5W66 - chains Q and S of the 20 polymer chains in the assembly; structure by electron microscopy, 3.90 A resolution.

# Chain Q
Name: RNA polymerase I-specific transcription initiation factor RRN11
From: Saccharomyces cerevisiae (strain ATCC 204508 / S288c)
UniProt: Q04712 (RRN11_YEAST); residue numbers follow UniProt; this construct covers 1-507
Sequence (507 residues; numbered 1 to 507; the number before each row is that of its first residue):
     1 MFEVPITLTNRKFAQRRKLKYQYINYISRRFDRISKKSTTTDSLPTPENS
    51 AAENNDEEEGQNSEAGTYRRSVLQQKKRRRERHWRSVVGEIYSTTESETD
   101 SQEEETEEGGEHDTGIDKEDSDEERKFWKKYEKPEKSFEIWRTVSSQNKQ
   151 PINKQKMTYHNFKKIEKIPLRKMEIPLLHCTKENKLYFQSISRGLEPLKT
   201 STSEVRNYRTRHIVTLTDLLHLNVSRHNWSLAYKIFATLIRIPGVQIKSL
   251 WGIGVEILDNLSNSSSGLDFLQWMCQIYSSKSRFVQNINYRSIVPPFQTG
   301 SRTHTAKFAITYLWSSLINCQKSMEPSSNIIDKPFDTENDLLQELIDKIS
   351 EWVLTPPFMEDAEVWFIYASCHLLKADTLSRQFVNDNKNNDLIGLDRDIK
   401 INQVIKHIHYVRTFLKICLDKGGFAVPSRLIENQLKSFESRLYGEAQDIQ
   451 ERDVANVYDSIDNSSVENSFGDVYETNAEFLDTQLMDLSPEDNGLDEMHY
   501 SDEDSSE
Not modelled in the structure: 37-120, 327-336, 444-507

# Chain S
Molecule: non-template strand DNA
Sequence (54 nucleotides; row label = number of the first residue in the row):
     1 CAAGTGTGAGGAAAAGTAGTTGGGTTTTTTTTTTTTTTTTTGCAGTTGAA
    51 GACA
Not modelled in the structure: 30-38

# Interface between chain Q and chain S
Pairs across the interface (13; chain Q residue first):
  Arg11(Q) with DA12(S), phosphate contact
  Arg125(Q) with DG19(S), hydrogen bond to the phosphate
  Cys180(Q) with DG10(S), phosphate contact
  Thr181(Q) with DG10(S), phosphate contact; DG11(S), phosphate contact
  Lys182(Q) with DG10(S), hydrogen bond to the phosphate
  Glu183(Q) with DG11(S), phosphate contact
  Arg206(Q) with DG11(S), hydrogen bond to the phosphate; DA12(S), salt bridge to the phosphate
  Asn207(Q) with DA12(S), phosphate contact; DA13(S), hydrogen bond to the phosphate
  Asn287(Q) with DT20(S), phosphate contact; DT21(S), phosphate contact
Interface residues without a listed pair, chain Q (10 interface residues in all): Thr9
Interface residues without a listed pair, chain S (8 interface residues in all): DA9

# In short
The interface between chain Q and chain S involves 10 residues on one side and 8 on the other, with 4 hydrogen
bonds and 1 salt bridge. Among the polar pairs are Arg125(Q)-DG19(S), Lys182(Q)-DG10(S) and Arg206(Q)-DG11(S).
Here chain Q is RNA polymerase I-specific transcription initiation factor RRN11 (Saccharomyces cerevisiae
(strain ATCC 204508 / S288c)) and chain S is non-template strand DNA. Entry 5W66 (RNA polymerase I Initial
Transcribing Complex State 3) was determined by electron microscopy, deposited together with 5W65, 5W5Y and
5W64.
